PDB entry 8JPX | electron microscopy, 2.90 A resolution | chains B and U of the 8 polymer chains in the assembly

Chain B:
Name: Protein argonaute
Organism: Pyrococcus furiosus (strain ATCC 43587 / DSM 3638 / JCM 8422 / Vc1)
Notes: EC 3.1.24.-
Reference sequence: Q8U3D2 (AGO_PYRFU); residue numbers follow UniProt; this construct covers 1-770
Chain sequence (770 residues; numbered 1 to 770; the number before each row is that of its first residue):
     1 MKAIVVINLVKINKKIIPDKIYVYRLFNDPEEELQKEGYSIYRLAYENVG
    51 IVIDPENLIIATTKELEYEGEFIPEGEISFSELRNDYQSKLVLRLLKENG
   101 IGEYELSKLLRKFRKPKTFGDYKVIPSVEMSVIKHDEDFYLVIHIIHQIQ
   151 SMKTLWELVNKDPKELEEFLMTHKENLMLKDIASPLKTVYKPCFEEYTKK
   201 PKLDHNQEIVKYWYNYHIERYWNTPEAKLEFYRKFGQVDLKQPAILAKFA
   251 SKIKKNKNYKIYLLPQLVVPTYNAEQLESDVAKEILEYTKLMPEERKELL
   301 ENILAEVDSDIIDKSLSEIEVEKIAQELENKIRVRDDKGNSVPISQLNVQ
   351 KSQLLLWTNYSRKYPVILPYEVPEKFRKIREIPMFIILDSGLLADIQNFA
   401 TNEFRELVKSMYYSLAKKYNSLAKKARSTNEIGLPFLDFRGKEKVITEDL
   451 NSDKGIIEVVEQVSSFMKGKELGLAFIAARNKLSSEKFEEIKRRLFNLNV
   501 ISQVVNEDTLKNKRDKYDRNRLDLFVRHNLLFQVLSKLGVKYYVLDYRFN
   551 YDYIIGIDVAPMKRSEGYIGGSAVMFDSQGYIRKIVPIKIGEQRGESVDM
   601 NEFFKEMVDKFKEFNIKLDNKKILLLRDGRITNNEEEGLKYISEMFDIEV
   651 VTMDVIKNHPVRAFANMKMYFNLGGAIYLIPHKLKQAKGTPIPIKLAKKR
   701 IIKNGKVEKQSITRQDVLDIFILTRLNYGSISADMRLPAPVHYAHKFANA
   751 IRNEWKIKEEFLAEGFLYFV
Differences from the reference sequence: conflict Ile4 (Lys in Q8U3D2)
Swiss-Prot annotation at these positions:
  - active site: Asp558, Glu596, Asp628, His745
  - binding site (Mn(2+)): Asp558, Asp628, His745, Val770
  - mutagenesis: Asp558 (D558A: No target DNA cleavage), Glu592 (E592A: Wild-type target DNA cleavage), Glu596 (E596A: Impaired target DNA cleavage), Asp628 (D628A: No target DNA cleavage), His745 (H745A: Impaired target DNA cleavage)

Chain U:
Molecule: Target DNA
Sequence (17 nucleotides; row label = number of the first residue in the row):
     4 ACAACCTACTACCTCAT

How chain B and chain U interact:
Residue-residue contacts (48):
  Tyr42(B) - DC5(U)  stacking on the base
  Arg43(B) - DA4(U)  phosphate contact
  Arg43(B) - DC5(U)  salt bridge to the phosphate
  Tyr46(B) - DA4(U)  base contact
  Tyr46(B) - DA6(U)  phosphate contact
  Lys97(B) - DA4(U)  base contact
  Ser131(B) - DA7(U)  phosphate contact
  Asn176(B) - DC12(U)  sugar contact
  Asn273(B) - DT13(U)  sugar contact
  Ala274(B) - DA14(U)  sugar contact
  Glu275(B) - DT13(U)  phosphate contact
  Ser279(B) - DC15(U)  phosphate contact
  Lys283(B) - DC15(U)  sugar contact
  Lys283(B) - DC16(U)  salt bridge to the phosphate
  Leu286(B) - DC15(U)  sugar contact
  Gln350(B) - DA19(U)  sugar contact
  Ser352(B) - DA19(U)  hydrogen bond to the base
  Gln353(B) - DT20(U)  sugar contact
  Leu356(B) - DA19(U)  base contact
  Leu356(B) - DT20(U)  base contact
  Tyr360(B) - DT20(U)  base contact
  Tyr364(B) - DT20(U)  hydrogen bond to the phosphate
  Phe525(B) - DC18(U)  sugar contact
  Phe525(B) - DA19(U)  base contact
  His528(B) - DA19(U)  hydrogen bond to the base
  Asp558(B) - DT10(U)  phosphate contact
  Val559(B) - DT10(U)  sugar contact
  Pro561(B) - DT10(U)  phosphate contact
  Asp628(B) - DC9(U)  sugar contact
  Asp628(B) - DT10(U)  phosphate contact
  Gly629(B) - DC9(U)  phosphate contact
  Val655(B) - DC9(U)  phosphate contact
  Ile656(B) - DC8(U)  phosphate contact
  Ile656(B) - DC9(U)  phosphate contact
  Lys657(B) - DC9(U)  salt bridge to the phosphate
  Lys657(B) - DT10(U)  salt bridge to the phosphate
  Asn658(B) - DC8(U)  sugar contact
  Asn658(B) - DC9(U)  hydrogen bond to the phosphate
  Lys685(B) - DT17(U)  sugar contact
  Lys685(B) - DC18(U)  sugar contact
  Gln686(B) - DT17(U)  sugar contact
  Lys695(B) - DC8(U)  salt bridge to the phosphate
  Ile731(B) - DA19(U)  base contact
  Ser732(B) - DC18(U)  base contact
  Ser732(B) - DA19(U)  base contact
  His745(B) - DT10(U)  salt bridge to the phosphate
  His745(B) - DA11(U)  salt bridge to the phosphate
  Asn749(B) - DA11(U)  phosphate contact
Interface residues without a listed pair, chain B (43 interface residues in all): Lys90, Leu93, Glu489, Lys513, Leu524, His659, Arg752

Overview:
43 residues of chain B face 17 of chain U across their interface; the contacts include 4 hydrogen bonds, 7
salt bridges and 1 aromatic stacking contact. Polar contacts include Ser352(B)-DA19(U), His528(B)-DA19(U) and
Tyr364(B)-DT20(U).
Here chain B is Protein argonaute (Pyrococcus furiosus (strain ATCC 43587 / DSM 3638 / JCM 8422 / Vc1)) and
chain U is Target DNA. Entry 8JPX (Cryo-EM structure of PfAgo-guide DNA-target DNA complex) was determined by
electron microscopy (same publication as 8WD8).
